PDB entry 7O6Y | electron microscopy, 3.40 A resolution | chains 5 and i of the 42 polymer chains in the assembly

Chain 5:
Protein: Subunit NU5M of NADH:Ubiquinone Oxidoreductase (Complex I)
Organism: Yarrowia lipolytica
Notes: EC 7.1.1.2
Reference sequence: S5TF58 (S5TF58_YARLL); residues 1-655 here = UniProt positions 1-655
Chain sequence (655 residues; row label = number of the first residue in the row):
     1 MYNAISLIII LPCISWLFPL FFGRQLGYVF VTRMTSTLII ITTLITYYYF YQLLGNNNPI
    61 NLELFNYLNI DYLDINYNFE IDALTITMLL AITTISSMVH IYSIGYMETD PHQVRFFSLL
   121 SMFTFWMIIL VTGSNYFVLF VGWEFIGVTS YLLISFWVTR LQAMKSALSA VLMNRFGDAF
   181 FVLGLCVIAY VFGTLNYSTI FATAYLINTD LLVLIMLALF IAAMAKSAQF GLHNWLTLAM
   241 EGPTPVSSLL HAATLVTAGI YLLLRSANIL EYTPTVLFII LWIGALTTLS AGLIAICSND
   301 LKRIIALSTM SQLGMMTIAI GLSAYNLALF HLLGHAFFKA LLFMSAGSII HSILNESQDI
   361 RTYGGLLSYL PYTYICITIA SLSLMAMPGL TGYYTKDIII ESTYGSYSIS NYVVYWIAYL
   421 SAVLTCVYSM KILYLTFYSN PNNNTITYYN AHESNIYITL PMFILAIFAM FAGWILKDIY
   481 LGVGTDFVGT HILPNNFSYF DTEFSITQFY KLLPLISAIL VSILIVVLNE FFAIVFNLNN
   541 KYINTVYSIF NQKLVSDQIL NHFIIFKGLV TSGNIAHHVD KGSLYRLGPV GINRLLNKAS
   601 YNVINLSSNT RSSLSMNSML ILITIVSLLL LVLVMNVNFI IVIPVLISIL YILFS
Not modelled in the structure: 1, 606-611
Ligand contacts:
  - 1,2-Distearoyl-sn-glycerophosphoethanolamine (3PE), molecule 1: W16, L20, H112, R115, M122, F145, V148, L152, V158
  - 1,2-Distearoyl-sn-glycerophosphoethanolamine (3PE), molecule 2: Q162, K165, S166, L168, S169, L172, M173, F176, G231, L232, L238, L560, N561, I564, I565, G568, L569
  - 1,2-Distearoyl-sn-glycerophosphoethanolamine (3PE), molecule 3: N602, N605, L620, I623, T624, S627, L628, L630, L631, V634, V645, L646, I649, I652
  - diundecyl phosphatidyl choline (PLC), molecule 1: E63, L64, F65
  - diundecyl phosphatidyl choline (PLC), molecule 2: L587, G588, P589, I592, N593
  - Phosphatidylinositol (T7X): I625, L628, L629, L630, V632, L633, N636

Chain i:
Protein: Subunit NUUM of NADH:Ubiquinone Oxidoreductase (Complex I)
Organism: Yarrowia lipolytica
Reference sequence: A0A1H6Q311 (A0A1H6Q311_YARLL); residues 1-90 here = UniProt positions 1-90
Chain sequence (90 residues; numbered 1 to 90; the number before each row is that of its first residue):
     1 MGGGRYPFPK DVISMTGGWW ANPSNWKLNG LFATGIAVGL ALWVSTATLP YTRRREGITS
    61 ESDISKWNAA AGVWRERHGK ISTGEAAESE
Not modelled in the structure: 1-3, 87-90
Ligand contacts:
  - 1,2-Distearoyl-sn-glycerophosphoethanolamine (3PE): S14, M15, T16, G17, G18, W19
  - diundecyl phosphatidyl choline (PLC): V44, A47, T48, Y51

Interface between chain 5 and chain i:
Residue-residue contacts (66):
  N3(5) with T48(i); L49(i); T52(i)
  S6(5) with V44(i); S45(i); T48(i), hydrogen bond
  L7(5) with S45(i)
  I10(5) with V44(i), hydrophobic
  L11(5) with A41(i), hydrophobic
  I14(5) with L40(i), hydrophobic
  F18(5) with A33(i); I36(i), hydrophobic; A37(i), hydrophobic
  L20(5) with M15(i)
  F21(5) with M15(i)
  G23(5) with M15(i), hydrogen bond (backbone-backbone); T16(i)
  R24(5) with I13(i); S14(i); M15(i), hydrogen bond (backbone-backbone); T16(i); G17(i); P23(i)
  Q25(5) with P23(i); N29(i), hydrogen bond (backbone-side chain)
  L26(5) with P23(i); W26(i); A33(i), hydrophobic
  G27(5) with A21(i); P23(i)
  Y28(5) with W20(i); A21(i), hydrogen bond (backbone-backbone); N22(i), hydrogen bond
  V29(5) with N22(i); W26(i), hydrophobic
  F30(5) with W26(i), hydrophobic; G30(i); A33(i), hydrophobic
  N58(5) with R54(i), hydrogen bond (backbone-side chain); R55(i), hydrogen bond (side chain-backbone); E56(i), hydrogen bond (side chain-backbone)
  P59(5) with R54(i); R55(i), hydrogen bond (backbone-backbone)
  I60(5) with R53(i); R54(i)
  N61(5) with Y51(i); T52(i); R53(i), hydrogen bond (backbone-backbone); R55(i)
  L62(5) with T48(i); Y51(i); T52(i)
  E63(5) with Y51(i), hydrogen bond (backbone-backbone); R53(i), salt bridge
  L64(5) with Y51(i), hydrophobic
  T109(5) with W20(i), hydrogen bond (backbone-side chain)
  D110(5) with W20(i), hydrogen bond (backbone-side chain)
  P111(5) with Y6(i); G18(i); W19(i); W20(i), hydrogen bond (backbone-backbone)
  H112(5) with G18(i), hydrogen bond (side chain-backbone); W19(i)
  V114(5) with T16(i)
  R115(5) with T16(i)
  L206(5) with T83(i)
Other interface residues (no listed pair), chain 5 (36 interface residues in all): Y2, P19, F22, N56, N57
Other interface residues (no listed pair), chain i (33 interface residues in all): G4, R5

In short:
36 residues of chain 5 and 33 residues of chain i are in contact, with 16 hydrogen bonds and 1 salt bridge.
Polar pairs include E63(5)-R53(i), S6(5)-T48(i) and Q25(5)-N29(i).
Here chain 5 is Subunit NU5M of NADH:Ubiquinone Oxidoreductase (Complex I) and chain i is Subunit NUUM of
NADH:Ubiquinone Oxidoreductase (Complex I), both from Yarrowia lipolytica. Entry 7O6Y (Cryo-EM structure of
respiratory complex I under turnover) was determined by electron microscopy (same publication as 7O71).
